PDB entry 6EDT | electron microscopy, 3.60 A resolution | chains F and P of the 10 polymer chains in the assembly

Chain F:
Name: RNA polymerase sigma factor SigA
From: Mycobacterium tuberculosis
UniProtKB: P9WGI0 (SIGA_MYCTO); residue numbers follow UniProt; this construct covers 1-528
Chain sequence (531 residues; each row starts with the number of its first residue; numbers below 1 keep their minus sign (Gly-2 is residue -2)):
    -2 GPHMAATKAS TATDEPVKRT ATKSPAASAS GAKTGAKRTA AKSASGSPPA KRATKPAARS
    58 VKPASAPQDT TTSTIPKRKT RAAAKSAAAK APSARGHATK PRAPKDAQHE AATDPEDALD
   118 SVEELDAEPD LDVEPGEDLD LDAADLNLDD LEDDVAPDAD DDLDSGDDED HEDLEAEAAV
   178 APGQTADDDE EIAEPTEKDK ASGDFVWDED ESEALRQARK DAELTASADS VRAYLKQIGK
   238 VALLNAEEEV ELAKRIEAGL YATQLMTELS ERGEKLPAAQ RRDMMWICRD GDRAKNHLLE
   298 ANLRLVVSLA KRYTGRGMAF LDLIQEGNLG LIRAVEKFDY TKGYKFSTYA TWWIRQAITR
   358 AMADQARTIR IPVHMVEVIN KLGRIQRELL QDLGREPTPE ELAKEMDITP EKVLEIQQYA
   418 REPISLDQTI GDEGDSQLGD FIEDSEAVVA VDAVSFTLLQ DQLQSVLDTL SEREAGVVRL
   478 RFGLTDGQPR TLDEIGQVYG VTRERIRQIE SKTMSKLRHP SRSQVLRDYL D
Unresolved in the structure: -2 to 205, 528
Differences from the reference sequence: expression tag (-2 to 0)

Chain P:
Molecule: 90-nt DNA strand
Sequence (90 nucleotides; row label = number of the first residue in the row):
    65 CGTGCTTGTT TCCGCCCGCT TCGGGGCAAC CCTGCCAGTC TAATACAAAT CCGGCAATGG
   125 AGTCAAGACC AGGTTCGGTC ATCCATAGCC
Unresolved in the structure: 65-76, 142-154

Interface between chain F and chain P:
Residue-residue contacts - 32 pairs, chain F then chain P:
  Tyr310(F) with DC104(P), phosphate contact; DT105(P), hydrogen bond to the phosphate
  Arg313(F) with DT103(P), hydrogen bond to the phosphate; DC104(P), hydrogen bond to the phosphate
  Glu374(F) with DA107(P), base contact
  Arg381(F) with DC104(P), sugar contact; DA106(P), salt bridge to the phosphate
  Arg384(F) with DC104(P), hydrogen bond to the base
  Pro420(F) with DA101(P), base contact
  Ile421(F) with DC100(P), phosphate contact; DA101(P), base contact
  Ser422(F) with DA101(P), base contact
  Gln425(F) with DA101(P), base contact
  Ile427(F) with DC99(P), sugar contact; DC100(P), phosphate contact
  Glu430(F) with DG98(P), hydrogen bond to the base
  Asp432(F) with DT97(P), base contact; DG98(P), hydrogen bond to the base
  Leu435(F) with DC100(P), phosphate contact
  Phe438(F) with DG98(P), base contact
  Arg478(F) with DG126(P), salt bridge to the phosphate
  Thr488(F) with DA125(P), phosphate contact; DG126(P), phosphate contact
  Leu489(F) with DG126(P), hydrogen bond to the phosphate
  Glu491(F) with DA125(P), phosphate contact
  Arg500(F) with DA125(P), base contact; DG126(P), hydrogen bond to the base; DT127(P), hydrogen bond to the base
  Glu501(F) with DC128(P), hydrogen bond to the base; DA129(P), base contact
  Arg504(F) with DT127(P), phosphate contact; DC128(P), salt bridge to the phosphate
Also at the interface, not in a pair above, chain F (27 interface residues in all): Gln353, Glu385, Glu419, Gly428, Ser433, Asp490
Also at the interface, not in a pair above, chain P (16 interface residues in all): DG102

In short:
The interface between chain F and chain P involves 27 residues on one side and 16 on the other, with 10
hydrogen bonds and 3 salt bridges. Polar pairs include Arg384(F)-DC104(P), Glu430(F)-DG98(P) and
Asp432(F)-DG98(P).
Chain F is RNA polymerase sigma factor SigA (Mycobacterium tuberculosis) and chain P is a 90-nt DNA strand;
the structure, Mycobacterium tuberculosis RNAP open promoter complex with RbpA/CarD and AP3 promoter, was
determined by electron microscopy, deposited together with 6EE8, 6EEC and 6M7J.
